PDB entry 7SFN | X-ray diffraction, 2.10 A resolution | chains A and B

# Chain A (and B)
Molecule: OlmO - oligomycin spirocyclase
Source organism: Streptomyces avermitilis
Notes: chain B of this document is another copy of the same molecule, construct and numbering; everything in this record applies to it too
UniProt: Q93HI7 (Q93HI7_STRAX); numbering as in UniProt (aligned over 1-167)
Sequence (188 residues; row label = number of the first residue in the row; numbers below 1 keep their minus sign (Met-20 is residue -20)):
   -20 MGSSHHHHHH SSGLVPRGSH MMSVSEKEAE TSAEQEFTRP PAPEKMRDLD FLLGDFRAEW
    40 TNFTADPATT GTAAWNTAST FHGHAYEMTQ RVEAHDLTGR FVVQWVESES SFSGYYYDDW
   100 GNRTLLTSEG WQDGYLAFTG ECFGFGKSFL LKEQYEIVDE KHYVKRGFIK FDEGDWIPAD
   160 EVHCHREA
Not modelled in the structure: -20 to 15, 124-127 (chain B: -20 to 11, 124-126)
Differences from the reference sequence: expression tag (-20 to 0)
Ligand contacts: D-malate (MLT): Glu23, Lys24, Arg26, Asp27

# How chain A and chain B interact
Contacting residue pairs - 49 pairs, chain A then chain B:
  Phe16(A) with Trp99(B)
  Thr17(A) with Trp99(B)
  Arg18(A) with Asp75(B), salt bridge; Asp98(B), salt bridge; Trp99(B)
  Pro19(A) with Trp99(B)
  Phe60(A) with Thr77(B); Arg79(B); Tyr96(B), hydrophobic; Asp97(B); Asp98(B)
  His61(A) with Asp98(B), salt bridge
  His63(A) with Asp97(B); Asp98(B); Gly100(B)
  Ala64(A) with Tyr96(B), hydrophobic
  Glu66(A) with Arg79(B), salt bridge
  Asp75(A) with Arg18(B), salt bridge
  Thr77(A) with Phe60(B)
  Gly78(A) with Phe60(B)
  Arg79(A) with Phe60(B); Glu66(B), salt bridge; Arg79(B)
  Val81(A) with Tyr96(B)
  Gln83(A) with Tyr94(B), hydrogen bond; Tyr96(B); Arg102(B)
  Val85(A) with Arg102(B)
  Ser92(A) with Tyr94(B); Arg102(B), hydrogen bond
  Tyr94(A) with Val81(B); Gln83(B), hydrogen bond; Tyr94(B), hydrophobic
  Tyr96(A) with Phe60(B), hydrophobic; Ala64(B), hydrophobic; Val81(B); Gln83(B)
  Asp97(A) with His63(B)
  Asp98(A) with Arg18(B), salt bridge; Phe60(B); His61(B), salt bridge; His63(B)
  Trp99(A) with Thr17(B); Arg18(B); Pro19(B)
  Gly100(A) with His63(B)
  Arg102(A) with Gln83(B), hydrogen bond; Val85(B); Ser92(B), hydrogen bond
Also at the interface, not in a pair above, chain A (26 interface residues in all): Leu104, Phe122
Also at the interface, not in a pair above, chain B (25 interface residues in all): Gly78, Ser87, Leu104

# In short
26 residues of chain A face 25 of chain B across their interface, with 5 hydrogen bonds and 8 salt bridges.
Polar contacts include Arg18(A)-Asp75(B), Arg18(A)-Asp98(B) and His61(A)-Asp98(B). Bound to chain A: D-malate.
Both chains are OlmO - oligomycin spirocyclase (Streptomyces avermitilis). Entry 7SFN (Crystal structure of
OlmO, a spirocyclase involved in the biosynthesis of oligomycin) was determined by X-ray diffraction together
with 7SFP from the same study.
